PDB entry 7ZD8 | X-ray diffraction, 2.03 A resolution | chains A and C

[Chain A (and C)]
Molecule: Adenosylhomocysteinase
Source organism: Synechocystis sp. PCC 6803
Notes: EC 3.3.1.1; chain C of this document is another copy of the same molecule, construct and numbering; everything in this record applies to it too
Reference sequence: P74008 (SAHH_SYNY3); residues 1-425 here = UniProt positions 1-425
Amino-acid sequence (425 residues; row label = number of the first residue in the row):
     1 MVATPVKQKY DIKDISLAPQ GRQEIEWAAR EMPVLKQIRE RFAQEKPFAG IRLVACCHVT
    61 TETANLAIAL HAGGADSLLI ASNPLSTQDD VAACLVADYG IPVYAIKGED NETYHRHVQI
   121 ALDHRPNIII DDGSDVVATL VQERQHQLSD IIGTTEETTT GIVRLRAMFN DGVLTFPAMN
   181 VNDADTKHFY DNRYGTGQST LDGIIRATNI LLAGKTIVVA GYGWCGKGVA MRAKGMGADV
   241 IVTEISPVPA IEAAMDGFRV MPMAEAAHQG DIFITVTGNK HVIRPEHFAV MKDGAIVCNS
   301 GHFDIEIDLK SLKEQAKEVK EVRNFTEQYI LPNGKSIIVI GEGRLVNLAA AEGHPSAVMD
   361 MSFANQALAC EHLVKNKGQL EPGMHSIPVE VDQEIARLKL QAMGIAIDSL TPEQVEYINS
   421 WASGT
Disordered / not traced: 1-8 (chain C: 1-8, 423-425)
Sequence notes: engineered mutation E24 (Arg in P74008)
UniProt features mapped onto this chain:
  - binding site (substrate): T60, D132, E157, K187, D191
  - binding site (NAD(+)): T158 to T160, N192, G221 to G226, E244, N279, S300 to H302, N347

[Interface between chain A and chain C]
Pairs across the interface (63):
  Q23(A) - E321(C)
  Q23(A) - V322(C)
  E24(A) - R323(C)  salt bridge
  W27(A) - T208(C)  hydrogen bond (side chain-backbone)
  W27(A) - V322(C)  hydrophobic
  W27(A) - R323(C)
  R30(A) - I210(C)
  R30(A) - G294(C)  hydrogen bond (side chain-backbone)
  R30(A) - Q328(C)
  R30(A) - S336(C)
  E31(A) - I210(C)
  E31(A) - K215(C)  salt bridge
  Q198(A) - I205(C)
  Q198(A) - I210(C)  hydrogen bond (side chain-backbone)
  Q198(A) - L211(C)
  Q198(A) - L212(C)  hydrogen bond (side chain-backbone)
  Q198(A) - M236(C)
  D202(A) - I205(C)
  D202(A) - N209(C)
  I205(A) - Q198(C)
  I205(A) - D202(C)
  I205(A) - R206(C)  hydrogen bond (backbone-side chain)
  R206(A) - I205(C)
  R206(A) - R206(C)
  T208(A) - W27(C)  hydrogen bond (backbone-side chain)
  N209(A) - D202(C)
  N209(A) - E352(C)
  N209(A) - G353(C)
  N209(A) - H354(C)
  N209(A) - P355(C)
  I210(A) - E31(C)
  I210(A) - Q198(C)  hydrogen bond (backbone-side chain)
  I210(A) - P355(C)
  L211(A) - Q198(C)
  L211(A) - P355(C)
  L212(A) - Q198(C)  hydrogen bond (backbone-side chain)
  A213(A) - R232(C)
  K215(A) - E31(C)  salt bridge
  R232(A) - A213(C)
  R232(A) - G235(C)  hydrogen bond (side chain-backbone)
  R232(A) - M236(C)
  R232(A) - G237(C)
  G235(A) - R232(C)  hydrogen bond (backbone-side chain)
  G235(A) - G235(C)
  M236(A) - Q198(C)
  M236(A) - R232(C)
  M236(A) - M236(C)  hydrophobic
  G237(A) - R232(C)
  E321(A) - Q23(C)
  V322(A) - Q23(C)
  V322(A) - W27(C)  hydrophobic
  R323(A) - E24(C)  salt bridge
  R323(A) - W27(C)
  R323(A) - E352(C)  salt bridge
  Q328(A) - R30(C)  hydrogen bond
  S336(A) - R30(C)
  E352(A) - N209(C)
  E352(A) - R323(C)  salt bridge
  G353(A) - N209(C)
  H354(A) - N209(C)
  P355(A) - N209(C)
  P355(A) - I210(C)
  P355(A) - L211(C)
Interface residues without a listed pair, chain A (36 interface residues in all): Y194, G214, M231, T326, I338, A357, V358
Interface residues without a listed pair, chain C (39 interface residues in all): Y194, M231, I296, T326, I338, S356, A357, V358, M403

[Summary]
36 residues of chain A and 39 residues of chain C are in contact; the contacts include 11 hydrogen bonds and 6
salt bridges. Polar contacts include E24(A)-R323(C), E31(A)-K215(C) and R323(A)-E352(C). UniProt lists 5
substrate-binding residues and 16 NAD+-binding residues on chain A.
Chain A and chain C are both Adenosylhomocysteinase (Synechocystis sp. PCC 6803); the structure, Crystal
structure of the R24E mutant of S-adenosyl-L-homocysteine hydrolase from Synechocystis sp. PCC 6803
cocrystallized with ..., was determined by X-ray diffraction (same publication as 7ZD7, 7ZD9, 7O5L and 7O5M).
